PDB entry 7LUA | electron microscopy, 4.70 A resolution (low resolution: residue-level contacts below are approximate; hydrogen-bond / salt-bridge calls are withheld) | chains c and e of the 10 polymer chains in the assembly

[Chain c (and e)]
Molecule: CH848 SOSIP gp120
Organism: Human immunodeficiency virus 1
Notes: chain e of this document is another copy of the same molecule, construct and numbering; everything in this record applies to it too
UniProtKB: A0A1W6IPB2 (A0A1W6IPB2_9HIV1); the construct lacks a stretch of the UniProt sequence and is renumbered around it, so the offset changes along the chain: 34-132 = UniProt 30-128; 136-143 = UniProt 129-136; 153-185 = UniProt 139-171; 186-309 = UniProt 174-297; 6 more segments
Chain sequence (466 residues; each row starts with the number of its first residue; note: 16 numbers in that range are skipped by the numbering (no residue carries them; nothing is unmodelled there); a row labelled like 185A-185B holds insertion residues (185A, then the next letters in order)):
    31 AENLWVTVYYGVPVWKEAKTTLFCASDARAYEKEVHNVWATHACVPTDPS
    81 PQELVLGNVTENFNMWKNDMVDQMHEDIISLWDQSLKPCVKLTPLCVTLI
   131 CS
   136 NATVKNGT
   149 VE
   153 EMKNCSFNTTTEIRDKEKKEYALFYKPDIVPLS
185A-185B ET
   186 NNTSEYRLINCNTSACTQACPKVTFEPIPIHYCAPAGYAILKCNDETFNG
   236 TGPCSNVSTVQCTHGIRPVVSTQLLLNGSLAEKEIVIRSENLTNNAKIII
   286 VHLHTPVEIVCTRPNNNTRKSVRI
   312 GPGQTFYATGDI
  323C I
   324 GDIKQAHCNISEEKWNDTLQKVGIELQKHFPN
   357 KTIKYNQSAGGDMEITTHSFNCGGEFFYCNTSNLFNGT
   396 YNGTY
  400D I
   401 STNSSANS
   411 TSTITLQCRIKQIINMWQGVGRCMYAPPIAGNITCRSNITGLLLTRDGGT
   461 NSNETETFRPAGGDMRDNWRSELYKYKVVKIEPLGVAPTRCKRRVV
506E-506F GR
Construct notes: expression tag (31-33); conflict Cys201 (Val189 in A0A1W6IPB2), Cys433 (Ala417 in A0A1W6IPB2), Lys490 (Glu474 in A0A1W6IPB2), Glu492 (Gln476 in A0A1W6IPB2), Val496 (Ile480 in A0A1W6IPB2), Arg500 (Gly484 in A0A1W6IPB2), Cys501 (Ala485 in A0A1W6IPB2), Gly506E (Glu491 in A0A1W6IPB2)
Cystine bridges: Cys54-Cys74, Cys119-Cys205, Cys126-Cys196, Cys131-Cys157, Cys201-Cys433, Cys218-Cys247, Cys228-Cys239, Cys296-Cys331, Cys378-Cys445, Cys385-Cys418
Covalently attached groups: N-acetylglucosamine (NAG) linked to Asn88, Asn136, Asn156, Asn160, Asn197, Asn234, Asn241, Asn262, Asn276, Asn301, Asn332, Asn339, Asn362, Ser388, Asn392, Asn442, Asn448

[Chain c / chain e interface]
Pairs across the interface - 22 pairs, chain c then chain e:
  Glu164(c) - Cys126(e)
  Glu164(c) - Cys196(e)
  Glu164(c) - Asn197(e)
  Ile165(c) - Cys126(e)
  Ile165(c) - Val127(e)
  Ile165(c) - Thr128(e)
  Ile165(c) - Arg192(e)
  Arg166(c) - Pro124(e)
  Arg166(c) - Cys126(e)
  Arg166(c) - Val127(e)
  Arg166(c) - Asn160(e)
  Arg166(c) - Thr161(e)
  Arg166(c) - Thr162(e)
  Arg166(c) - Glu169(e)
  Asp167(c) - Val127(e)
  Asp167(c) - Thr128(e)
  Lys168(c) - Thr128(e)
  Pro313(c) - Cys196(e)
  Pro313(c) - Ser199(e)
  Pro313(c) - Ala200(e)
  Gly314(c) - Cys196(e)
  Gly314(c) - Thr198(e)
Also at the interface, not in a pair above, chain c (8 interface residues in all): Arg308
Also at the interface, not in a pair above, chain e (15 interface residues in all): Thr123

[Overview]
The interface between chain c and chain e involves 8 residues on one side and 15 on the other. Covalently
linked N-acetylglucosamine: at Asn88(c), Asn136(c), Asn156(c), Asn160(c), Asn197(c) and Asn234(c) and 11 more.
Both chains are CH848 SOSIP gp120 (Human immunodeficiency virus 1). Entry 7LUA (Cryo-EM structure of DH898.1
Fab-dimer bound near the CD4 binding site of HIV-1 Env CH848 SOSIP ...) was determined by electron microscopy
(same publication as 6VTU, 6XRJ, 7L02, 7L06, 7L09, 7L6M, 7L6O and 7LU9).
